Entry 5OR7 (X-ray diffraction, 2.05 A resolution); this record covers chains A and C of the 3 polymer chains in the assembly.

== Chain A ==
Protein: Capsid protein
Source organism: Murine norovirus GV/CR10/2005/USA
Reference sequence: A7YK37 (A7YK37_9CALI); numbering as in UniProt (aligned over 1-541)
Sequence (541 residues; each row starts with the number of its first residue):
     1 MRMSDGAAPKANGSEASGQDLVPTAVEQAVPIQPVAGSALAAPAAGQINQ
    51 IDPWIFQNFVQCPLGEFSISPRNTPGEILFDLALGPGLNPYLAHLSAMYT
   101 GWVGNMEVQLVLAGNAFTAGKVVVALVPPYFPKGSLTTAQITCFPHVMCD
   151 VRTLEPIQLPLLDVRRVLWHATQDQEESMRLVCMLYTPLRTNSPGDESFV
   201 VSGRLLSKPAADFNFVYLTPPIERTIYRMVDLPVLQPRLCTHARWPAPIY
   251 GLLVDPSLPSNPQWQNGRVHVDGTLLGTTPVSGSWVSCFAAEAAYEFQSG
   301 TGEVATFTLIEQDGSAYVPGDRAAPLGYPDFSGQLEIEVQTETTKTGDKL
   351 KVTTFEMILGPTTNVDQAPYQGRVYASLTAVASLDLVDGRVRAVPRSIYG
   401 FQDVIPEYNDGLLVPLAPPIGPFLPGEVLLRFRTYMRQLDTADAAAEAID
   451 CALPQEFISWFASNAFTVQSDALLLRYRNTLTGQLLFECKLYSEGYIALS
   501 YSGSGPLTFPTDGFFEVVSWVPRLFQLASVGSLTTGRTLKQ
Not modelled in the structure: 1-227, 346-348, 441-443, 531-541
Bound ions: Na+ site 1: Thr278, Tyr328, Tyr408; Na+ site 2: Pro361, Ile405, Gln484; Na+ site 3: Asn364, Asp366 (shared with Lys94(C), Gly96(C), Asp98(C) of chain C)
What the authors report for this chain:
  - Na+ coordination: Asn364, Asp366

== Chain C ==
Protein: CMRF35-like molecule 1
Source organism: Mus musculus
Reference sequence: Q6SJQ7 (CLM1_MOUSE), isoform Q6SJQ7-2; residues -18 to 311 here correspond to UniProt positions 1-330 (UniProt number = residue number + 19)
Sequence (330 residues; numbered -18 to 311; the number before each row is that of its first residue; numbers below 1 keep their minus sign (Met-18 is residue -18)):
   -18 MHLSLLVPFLFWITGCCTAEDPVTGPEEVSGQEQGSLTVQCRYTSGWKDY
    32 KKYWCQGVPQRSCKTLVETDASEQLVKKNRVSIRDNQRDFIFTVTMEDLR
    82 MSDAGIYWCGITKGGLDPMFKVTVNIGPVPTMPPITSTTTIFTVTTTVKE
   132 TSMFPTLTSYYSDNGHGGGDSGGGEDGVGDGFLDLSVLLPVISAVLLLLL
   182 LVASLFAWRMVRRQKKAAGPPSEQAQSLEGDLCYADLSLKQPRTSPGSSW
   232 KKGSSMSSSGKDHQEEVEYVTMAPFPREEVSYAALTLAGLGQEPTYGNTG
   282 CPITHVPRTGLEEETTEYSSIRRPLPAAMP
Not modelled in the structure: -18 to 0, 112-311
Swiss-Prot annotation at these positions:
  - region: Val20 to Ser26 (Plays an important role in murine norovirus (MNV) binding)
Cystine bridges: Cys22-Cys90, Cys36-Cys44
Bound ions: Na+ site 1: Thr50, Ser53, Asp66; Na+ site 2: Lys94, Gly96, Asp98 (shared with Asn364(A), Asp366(A) of chain A)
What the authors report for this chain:
  - Na+ coordination: Lys94, Gly96, Asp98

== How chain A and chain C interact ==
Pairs across the interface (30; chain A residue first):
  Ser299(A) - Glu1(C)
  Ser299(A) - Asp2(C)
  Ser299(A) - Pro3(C)
  Gly300(A) - Asp2(C)  hydrogen bond (backbone-side chain)
  Thr301(A) - Arg42(C)
  Val304(A) - Leu97(C)  hydrophobic
  Gln334(A) - Pro40(C)
  Ile358(A) - Pro40(C)  hydrophobic
  Ile358(A) - Arg42(C)
  Ile358(A) - Ser43(C)
  Thr362(A) - Ser43(C)
  Thr363(A) - Arg42(C)
  Asn364(A) - Tyr34(C)
  Asn364(A) - Gln41(C)
  Asn364(A) - Arg42(C)  hydrogen bond (backbone-backbone)
  Asn364(A) - Cys44(C)  hydrogen bond
  Asn364(A) - Gly96(C)
  Asn364(A) - Asp98(C)
  Asn364(A) - Met100(C)
  Val365(A) - Arg42(C)
  Val365(A) - Gly96(C)
  Val365(A) - Leu97(C)  hydrophobic
  Asp366(A) - Lys94(C)
  Asp366(A) - Gly95(C)
  Asp366(A) - Gly96(C)  hydrogen bond (side chain-backbone)
  Tyr375(A) - Gly96(C)
  Ala376(A) - Leu97(C)
  Ser377(A) - Leu97(C)
  Tyr399(A) - Val39(C)
  Tyr399(A) - Pro40(C)  hydrophobic
Also at the interface, not in a pair above, chain A (16 interface residues in all): Gly360
Also at the interface, not in a pair above, chain C (17 interface residues in all): Cys36
From the paper, about this interface:
  - residue pairs: Gly300(A)-Asp2(C), Asn364(A)-Arg42(C) (hydrogen bond), Asn364(A)-Cys44(C) (hydrogen bond), Asp366(A)-Gly96(C)
  - interface residues, chain A: Val304(A), Val365(A), Tyr399(A)
  - interface residues, chain C: Pro40(C), Leu97(C)

== Summary ==
16 residues of chain A face 17 of chain C across their interface, with 4 hydrogen bonds. Polar contacts
include Gly300(A)-Asp2(C), Asn364(A)-Cys44(C) and Asp366(A)-Gly96(C). The paper describes contacts between
Gly300(A) and Asp2(C) and Asp366(A) and Gly96(C); hydrogen bonds between Asn364(A) and Arg42(C) and Asn364(A)
and Cys44(C). From the paper: interface residues Val304(A), Val365(A) and Pro40(C) among others; Na+
coordination by Asn364(A), Asp366(A) and Lys94(C) among others.
Chain A is Capsid protein (Murine norovirus GV/CR10/2005/USA) and chain C is CMRF35-like molecule 1 (Mus
musculus); the structure, Atomic structure of the murine norovirus protruding domain and sCD300lf receptor
complex, was determined by X-ray diffraction.
